PDB entry 8Z9R | electron microscopy, 2.58 A resolution | chains H and K of the 11 polymer chains in the assembly

# Chain H
Molecule: Polymerase acidic protein
From: Thogoto virus (isolate SiAr 126)
UniProt: P27194 (PA_THOGV); numbering as in UniProt (aligned over 1-622)
Chain sequence (622 residues; row label = number of the first residue in the row):
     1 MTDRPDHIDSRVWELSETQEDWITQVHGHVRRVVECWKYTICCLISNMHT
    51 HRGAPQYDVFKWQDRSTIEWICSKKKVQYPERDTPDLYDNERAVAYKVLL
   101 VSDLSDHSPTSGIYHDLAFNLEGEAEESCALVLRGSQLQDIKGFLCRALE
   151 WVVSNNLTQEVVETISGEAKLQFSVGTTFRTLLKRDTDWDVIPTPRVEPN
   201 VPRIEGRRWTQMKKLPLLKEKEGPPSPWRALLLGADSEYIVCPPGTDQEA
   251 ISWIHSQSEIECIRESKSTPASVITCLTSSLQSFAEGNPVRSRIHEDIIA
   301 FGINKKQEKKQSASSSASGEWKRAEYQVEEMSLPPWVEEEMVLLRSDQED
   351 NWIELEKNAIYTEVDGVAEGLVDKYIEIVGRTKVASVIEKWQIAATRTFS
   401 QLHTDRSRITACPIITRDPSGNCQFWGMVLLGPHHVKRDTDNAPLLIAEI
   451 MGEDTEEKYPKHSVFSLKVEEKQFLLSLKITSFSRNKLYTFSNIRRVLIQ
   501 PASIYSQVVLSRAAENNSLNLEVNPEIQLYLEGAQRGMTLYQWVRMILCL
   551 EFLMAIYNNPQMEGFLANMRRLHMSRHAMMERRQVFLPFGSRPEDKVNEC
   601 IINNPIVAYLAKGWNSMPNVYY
Disordered / not traced: 1-173
Differences from the reference sequence: conflict Glu471 (Gly in P27194)

# Chain K
Molecule: 10-nt RNA strand
Sequence (10 nucleotides; each row starts with the number of its first residue):
     1 XGCAAAAACA
Modified / non-standard residues: ATP (adenosine-5'-triphosphate) at position 1

# Chain H / chain K interface
Residue-residue contacts - 33 pairs, chain H then chain K:
  Lys267(H) with ATP_1(K)
  Ser268(H) with ATP_1(K); G2(K), hydrogen bond to the phosphate
  Phe301(H) with A10(K), sugar contact
  Gly302(H) with ATP_1(K); A10(K), hydrogen bond to the sugar
  Lys305(H) with ATP_1(K)
  Lys306(H) with C9(K), salt bridge to the phosphate; A10(K), hydrogen bond to the base
  Lys309(H) with ATP_1(K); A10(K), hydrogen bond to the base
  Tyr326(H) with A6(K), base contact; A7(K), base contact
  Gln327(H) with A5(K), base contact; A6(K), base contact
  Val328(H) with A5(K), sugar contact; A6(K), base contact
  Asp441(H) with C9(K), sugar contact
  Asn442(H) with G2(K), base contact; C3(K), hydrogen bond to the base; C9(K), hydrogen bond to the sugar
  Lys461(H) with G2(K), phosphate contact; C3(K), salt bridge to the phosphate
  Lys479(H) with G2(K), hydrogen bond to the phosphate; C3(K), salt bridge to the phosphate
  Ile480(H) with ATP_1(K); G2(K), hydrogen bond to the sugar
  Thr481(H) with G2(K), sugar contact; C3(K), sugar contact
  Ser482(H) with G2(K), hydrogen bond to the base; C3(K), hydrogen bond to the sugar
  Asn559(H) with A5(K), phosphate contact
  Pro560(H) with A5(K), phosphate contact
Other interface residues (no listed pair), chain H (24 interface residues in all): Ile303, Asn304, Phe483, Lys487, Ile602
Other interface residues (no listed pair), chain K (10 interface residues in all): A4, A8

# Summary
The interface between chain H and chain K involves 24 residues on one side and 10 on the other, with 10
hydrogen bonds and 3 salt bridges. Among the polar pairs are Lys306(H)-A10(K), Lys309(H)-A10(K) and
Asn442(H)-C3(K).
Chain H is Polymerase acidic protein (Thogoto virus (isolate SiAr 126)) and chain K is a 10-nt RNA strand; the
structure, Cryo-EM structure of Thogoto virus polymerase in a replication elongation-reception conformation,
was determined by electron microscopy, deposited together with 8Z85, 8Z8J, 8Z8N, 8Z8X, 8Z90, 8Z97 and 3
further entries.
